PDB entry 8KFZ | electron microscopy, 3.30 A resolution | chains R and A of the 5 polymer chains in the assembly

[Chain R]
Molecule: C-C chemokine receptor type 8, LgBiT fusion protein, Recombinant Human Rhinovirus
From: Homo sapiens
Reference sequence: P51685 (CCR8_HUMAN); residues 1-355 carry their UniProt numbers (355 of 548 residues fall inside the UniProt entry; the rest is not from it)
Amino-acid sequence (575 residues; row label = number of the first residue in the row; numbers below 1 keep their minus sign (Met-26 is residue -26)):
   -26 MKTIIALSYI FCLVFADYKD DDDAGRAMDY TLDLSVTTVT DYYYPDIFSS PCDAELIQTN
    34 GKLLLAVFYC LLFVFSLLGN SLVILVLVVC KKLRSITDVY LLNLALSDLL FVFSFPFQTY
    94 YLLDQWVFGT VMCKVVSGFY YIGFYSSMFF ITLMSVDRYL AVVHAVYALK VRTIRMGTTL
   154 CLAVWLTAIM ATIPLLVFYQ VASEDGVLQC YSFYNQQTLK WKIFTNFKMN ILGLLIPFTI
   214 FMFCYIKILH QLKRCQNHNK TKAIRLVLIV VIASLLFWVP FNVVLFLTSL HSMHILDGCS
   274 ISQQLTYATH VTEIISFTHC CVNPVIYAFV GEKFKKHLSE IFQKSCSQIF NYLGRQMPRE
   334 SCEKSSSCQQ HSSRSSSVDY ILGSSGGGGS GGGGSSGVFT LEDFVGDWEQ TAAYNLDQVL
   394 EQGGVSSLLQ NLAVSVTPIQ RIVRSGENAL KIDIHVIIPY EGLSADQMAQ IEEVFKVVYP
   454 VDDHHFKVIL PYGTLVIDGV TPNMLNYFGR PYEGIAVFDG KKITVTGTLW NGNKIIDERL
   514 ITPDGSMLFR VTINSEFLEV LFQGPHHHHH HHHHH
Unresolved in the structure: -26 to 29, 318-548
Construct notes: initiating methionine (-26); expression tag (-25 to 0)
Disulfide bonds: Cys106-Cys183

[Chain A]
Molecule: Guanine nucleotide-binding protein G(i) subunit alpha-1
From: Homo sapiens
Reference sequence: P63096 (GNAI1_HUMAN); residues 1-354 here = UniProt positions 1-354
Amino-acid sequence (354 residues; row label = number of the first residue in the row):
     1 MGCTLSAEDK AAVERSKMID RNLREDGEKA AREVKLLLLG AGESGKNTIV KQMKIIHEAG
    61 YSEEECKQYK AVVYSNTIQS IIAIIRAMGR LKIDFGDSAR ADDARQLFVL AGAAEEGFMT
   121 AELAGVIKRL WKDSGVQACF NRSREYQLND SAAYYLNDLD RIAQPNYIPT QQDVLRTRVK
   181 TTGIVETHFT FKDLHFKMFD VGAQRSERKK WIHCFEGVTA IIFCVALSDY DLVLAEDEEM
   241 NRMHESMKLF DSICNNKWFT DTSIILFLNK KDLFEEKIKK SPLTICYPEY AGSNTYEEAA
   301 AYIQCQFEDL NKRKDTKEIY THFTCSTDTK NVQFVFDAVT DVIIKNNLKD CGLF
Unresolved in the structure: 1-2, 55-181
Construct notes: conflict Asn47 (Ser in P63096), Ala203 (Gly in P63096), Ser326 (Ala in P63096)
UniProt features mapped onto this chain:
  - region: Lys35 to Lys46, Thr48 (G1 motif), Asp173 to Thr181 (G2 motif), Phe196 to Gly202, Gln204, Arg205 (G3 motif), Ile265 to Asp272 (G4 motif), Thr324, Cys325, Thr327 to Thr329 (G5 motif)
  - binding site (GTP): Glu43 to Lys46, Thr48, Ser151, Leu175 to Thr181, Asp200 to Gly202, Gln204, Asn269 to Asp272
  - binding site (Mg(2+)): Thr181
  - modified residue: Arg178 (ADP-ribosylarginine), Gln204 (Deamidated glutamine), Cys351 (ADP-ribosylcysteine)
  - lipidation: Gly2 (N-myristoyl glycine), Cys3 (S-palmitoyl cysteine)
  - natural variant: Gly40 (G40C: In NEDHISB; G40R: In NEDHISB), Gly45 (G45D: In NEDHISB), Thr48 (T48I: In NEDHISB; T48K: In NEDHISB), Gln52 (Q52P: In NEDHISB), Ser75 (deletion: In NEDHISB; uncertain significance), Gln172 (deletion: In NEDHISB), Asp173 (D173V: In NEDHISB), Glu186 to Phe189 (deletion: In NEDHISB; uncertain significance), Cys224 (C224Y: In NEDHISB), Lys270 (K270N: In NEDHISB; K270R: In NEDHISB), Asp272 (D272G: In NEDHISB), Val332 (V332E: In NEDHISB; uncertain significance)
  - mutagenesis: Gly42 (G42R: Abolishes switch to an activated conformation and dissociation from beta and gamma subunits upon GTP binding. Abolishes interaction with RGS family members), Glu116 (E116L: Enhances interaction (inactive GDP-bound) with RGS14), Gln147 (Q147L: Enhances interaction (inactive GDP-bound) with RGS14), Glu245 (E245L: Enhances interaction (inactive GDP-bound) with RGS14)

[Interface between chain R and chain A]
Residue-residue contacts (43):
  Thr70(R) - Asp350(A)  hydrogen bond (side chain-backbone)
  Thr70(R) - Cys351(A)
  Arg131(R) - Cys351(A)  hydrogen bond (side chain-backbone)
  Arg131(R) - Gly352(A)
  Arg131(R) - Leu353(A)
  Ala134(R) - Cys351(A)  hydrophobic
  Val135(R) - Ile344(A)
  Val135(R) - Leu348(A)  hydrophobic
  Val135(R) - Leu353(A)  hydrophobic
  Ala138(R) - Ile343(A)  hydrophobic
  Val139(R) - Lys192(A)
  Val139(R) - Asp193(A)
  Val139(R) - Phe336(A)  hydrophobic
  Leu142(R) - Arg32(A)
  Leu142(R) - Leu194(A)  hydrophobic
  Arg145(R) - Asn347(A)
  Arg145(R) - Cys351(A)  hydrogen bond
  Arg148(R) - Glu28(A)  salt bridge
  Ile221(R) - Leu353(A)  hydrophobic
  Leu225(R) - Leu348(A)  hydrophobic
  Cys228(R) - Asp341(A)  hydrogen bond
  Gln229(R) - Glu318(A)
  Gln229(R) - Asp341(A)
  Asn230(R) - Glu318(A)  hydrogen bond (backbone-side chain)
  Asn230(R) - Asp341(A)
  Asn230(R) - Lys345(A)
  His231(R) - Lys314(A)  hydrogen bond (side chain-backbone)
  His231(R) - Asp315(A)
  His231(R) - Lys317(A)  hydrogen bond (side chain-backbone)
  His231(R) - Glu318(A)  hydrogen bond (backbone-side chain)
  Asn232(R) - Lys345(A)
  Asn232(R) - Phe354(A)
  Lys235(R) - Phe354(A)
  Ala236(R) - Leu348(A)  hydrophobic
  Ala236(R) - Leu353(A)
  Ala236(R) - Phe354(A)
  Leu239(R) - Gly352(A)
  Leu239(R) - Leu353(A)
  Glu305(R) - Lys349(A)
  Glu305(R) - Phe354(A)
  Lys306(R) - Lys349(A)  hydrogen bond (side chain-backbone)
  Lys306(R) - Asp350(A)
  Lys306(R) - Gly352(A)
Other interface residues (no listed pair), chain R (26 interface residues in all): Lys143, Gln224, Val240, Val303, Gly304

[Summary]
Chain R and chain A form an interface of 26 and 22 residues respectively; the contacts include 9 hydrogen
bonds and 1 salt bridge. Polar pairs include Arg148(R)-Glu28(A), Thr70(R)-Asp350(A) and Arg131(R)-Cys351(A).
Here chain R is C-C chemokine receptor type 8, LgBiT fusion protein, Recombinant Human Rhinovirus and chain A
is Guanine nucleotide-binding protein G(i) subunit alpha-1, both from Homo sapiens. Entry 8KFZ (Gi bound CCR8
in ligand free state) was determined by electron microscopy together with 8KFX and 8KFY from the same study.
